PDB entry 7DFV | electron microscopy, 2.99 A resolution | chains B and A of the 4 polymer chains in the assembly

== Chain B (and A) ==
Molecule: NAD+ hydrolase (NADase)
Source organism: Arabidopsis thaliana
Notes: chain A of this document is another copy of the same molecule, construct and numbering; everything in this record applies to it too
Reference sequence: Q9ZSN5 (Q9ZSN5_ARATH); residue numbers follow UniProt; this construct covers 1-1221
Amino-acid sequence (1221 residues; each row starts with the number of its first residue):
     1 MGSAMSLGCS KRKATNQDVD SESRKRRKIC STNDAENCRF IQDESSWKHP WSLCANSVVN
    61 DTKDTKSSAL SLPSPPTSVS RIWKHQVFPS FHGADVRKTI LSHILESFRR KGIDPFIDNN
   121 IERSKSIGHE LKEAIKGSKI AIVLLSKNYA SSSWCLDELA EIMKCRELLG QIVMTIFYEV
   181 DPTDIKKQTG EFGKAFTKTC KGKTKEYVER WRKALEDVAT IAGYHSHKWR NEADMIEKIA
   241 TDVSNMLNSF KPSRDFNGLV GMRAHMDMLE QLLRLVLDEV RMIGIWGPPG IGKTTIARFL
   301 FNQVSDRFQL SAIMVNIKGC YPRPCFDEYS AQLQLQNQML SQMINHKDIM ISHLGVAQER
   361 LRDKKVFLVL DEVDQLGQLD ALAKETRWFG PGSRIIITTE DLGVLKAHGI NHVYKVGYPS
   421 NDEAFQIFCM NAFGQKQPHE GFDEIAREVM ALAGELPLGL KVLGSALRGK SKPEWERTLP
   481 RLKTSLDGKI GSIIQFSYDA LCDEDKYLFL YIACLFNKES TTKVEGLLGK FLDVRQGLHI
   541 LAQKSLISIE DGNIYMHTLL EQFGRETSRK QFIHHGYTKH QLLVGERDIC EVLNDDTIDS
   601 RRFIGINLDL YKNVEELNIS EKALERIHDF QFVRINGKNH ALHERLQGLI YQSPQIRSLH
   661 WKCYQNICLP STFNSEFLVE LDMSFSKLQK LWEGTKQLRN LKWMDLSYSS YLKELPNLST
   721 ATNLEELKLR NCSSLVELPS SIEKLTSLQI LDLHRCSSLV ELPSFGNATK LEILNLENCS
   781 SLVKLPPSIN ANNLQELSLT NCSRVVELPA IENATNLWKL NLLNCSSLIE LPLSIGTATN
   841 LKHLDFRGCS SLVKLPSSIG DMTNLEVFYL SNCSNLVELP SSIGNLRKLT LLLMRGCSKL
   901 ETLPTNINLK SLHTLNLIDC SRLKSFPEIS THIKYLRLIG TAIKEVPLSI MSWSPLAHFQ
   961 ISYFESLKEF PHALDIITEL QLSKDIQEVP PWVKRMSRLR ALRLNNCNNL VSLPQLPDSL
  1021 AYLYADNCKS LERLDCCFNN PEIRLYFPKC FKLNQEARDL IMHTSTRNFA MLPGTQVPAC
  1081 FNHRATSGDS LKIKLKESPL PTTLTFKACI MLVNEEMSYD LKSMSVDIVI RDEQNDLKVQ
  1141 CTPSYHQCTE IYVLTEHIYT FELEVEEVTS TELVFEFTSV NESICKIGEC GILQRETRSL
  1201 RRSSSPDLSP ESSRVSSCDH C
Not modelled in the structure: 1-80, 601-1221 (chain A: 1-84, 601-1221)
Reported in the primary citation:
  - mutagenesis - I121E, S124E, A222E, G223A: decreased catalytic activity on NAD+
  - mutagenesis - I121E, E158A, E158Q, A222E: abolished signaling
  - mutagenesis - E122A/R123A/S124A/K125A/S126A, R123A, S124E, G223A: unchanged signaling

== Interface between chain B and chain A ==
Contacting residue pairs - 66 pairs, chain B then chain A:
  Ile-82(B) with Gln-309(A); Asp-363(A); Lys-364(A); Lys-365(A); Pro-391(A)
  Trp-83(B) with Gln-309(A), hydrogen bond (backbone-side chain); Asp-363(A), hydrogen bond (backbone-backbone); Lys-364(A)
  Lys-84(B) with Gln-309(A); Lys-364(A), hydrogen bond (backbone-side chain)
  Gly-112(B) with Arg-360(A)
  Asp-114(B) with His-346(A), salt bridge; Arg-360(A)
  Glu-122(B) with Ala-222(A)
  Arg-123(B) with Met-174(A); Ala-222(A); Gly-223(A), hydrogen bond (side chain-backbone); Tyr-224(A); Asp-242(A)
  Ser-124(B) with Arg-166(A), hydrogen bond (backbone-side chain); Ile-172(A); Val-173(A); Met-174(A); Ala-222(A), hydrogen bond (backbone-backbone)
  Lys-125(B) with Ile-221(A); Ala-222(A), hydrogen bond (backbone-backbone)
  Ser-126(B) with Arg-166(A); Thr-220(A); Ile-221(A)
  Ile-127(B) with Thr-220(A), hydrogen bond (backbone-backbone); Ala-222(A), hydrophobic
  Lys-139(B) with Asp-363(A), salt bridge
  Trp-154(B) with Lys-186(A)
  Asn-248(B) with Glu-359(A), hydrogen bond
  Phe-250(B) with Gln-358(A); Glu-359(A); Arg-362(A)
  Pro-252(B) with Gln-358(A); Arg-387(A)
  Asp-255(B) with Tyr-329(A), hydrogen bond; Leu-354(A)
  Arg-298(B) with Tyr-329(A)
  Val-315(B) with Asp-327(A)
  Lys-461(B) with Glu-328(A)
  Ser-465(B) with Leu-376(A)
  Arg-468(B) with Leu-376(A)
  Gly-469(B) with Ala-407(A)
  Glu-474(B) with His-539(A)
  Arg-477(B) with Asp-533(A); Arg-535(A); Gln-536(A), hydrogen bond
  Thr-478(B) with Gln-536(A)
  Arg-481(B) with Cys-502(A); Glu-504(A), salt bridge; Asp-505(A), salt bridge; Gln-536(A)
  Lys-489(B) with Gln-375(A)
  Ser-492(B) with Phe-326(A)
  Ile-493(B) with Phe-326(A)
  Phe-496(B) with Phe-326(A), hydrophobic
  Arg-569(B) with Tyr-577(A), hydrogen bond
  Asp-588(B) with Tyr-577(A)
  Ile-589(B) with Tyr-577(A), hydrophobic
  Glu-591(B) with Gly-576(A); Tyr-577(A), hydrogen bond (side chain-backbone); Thr-578(A)
Interface residues without a listed pair, chain B (41 interface residues in all): Arg-81, Asn-119, Ile-121, Arg-254, Asn-316, Val-592
Interface residues without a listed pair, chain A (46 interface residues in all): Lys-228, Met-246, Ile-344, His-353, Lys-406, Gly-537

== In short ==
41 residues of chain B and 46 residues of chain A are in contact, with 13 hydrogen bonds and 4 salt bridges.
Among the polar pairs are Asp-114(B)/His-346(A), Lys-139(B)/Asp-363(A) and Arg-481(B)/Glu-504(A). The paper
reports that I121E, S124E and A222E of chain B, among others, reduce catalytic activity on NAD+; I121E, E158A
and E158Q of chain B, among others, abolish signaling; 8 substitutions were tested in all.
Chain B and chain A are both NAD+ hydrolase (NADase) (Arabidopsis thaliana); the structure, Cryo-EM structure
of plant NLR RPP1 tetramer core part, was determined by electron microscopy, deposited together with 7CRB and
7CRC.
